PDB entry 8EUE | electron microscopy, 3.48 A resolution | chains J and G of the 10 polymer chains in the assembly

Chain J:
Molecule: 227-nt DNA strand
Sequence (227 nucleotides; numbered -153 to 73; the number before each row is that of its first residue; numbers below 1 keep their minus sign (DT-153 is residue -153)):
  -153 TCGGTACCCG GGGATCCTCT AGAGTGGGAG CTCGGAACAC TATCCGACTG GCACCGGCAA
   -93 GGTCGCTGTT CAATACATGC ACAGGATGTA TATATCTGAC ACGTGCCTGG AGACTAGGGA
   -33 GTAATCCCCT TGGCGGTTAA AACGCGGGGG ACAGCGCGTA CGTGCGTTTA AGCGGTGCTA
    27 GAGCTGTCTA CGACCAATTG AGCGGCCTCG GCACCGGGAT TCTCCAG
Disordered / not traced: -153 to -73, 73

Chain G:
Molecule: Histone H2A type 1
Reference sequence: Q6AZJ8 (Q6AZJ8_XENLA); numbering as in UniProt (aligned over 1-130)
Amino-acid sequence (130 residues; numbered 1 to 130; the number before each row is that of its first residue):
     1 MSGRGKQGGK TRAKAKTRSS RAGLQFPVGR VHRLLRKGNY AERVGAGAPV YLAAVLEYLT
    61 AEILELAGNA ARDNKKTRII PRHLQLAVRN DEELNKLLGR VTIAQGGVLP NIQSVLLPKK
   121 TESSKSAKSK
Disordered / not traced: 1-15, 120-130

How chain J and chain G interact:
Residue-residue contacts - 15 pairs, chain J then chain G:
  DG38(J) - Arg43(G)  sugar contact
  DG38(J) - Val44(G)  phosphate contact
  DG38(J) - Gly45(G)  phosphate contact
  DG38(J) - Ala46(G)  phosphate contact
  DA39(J) - Arg36(G)  salt bridge to the phosphate
  DA39(J) - Arg43(G)  phosphate contact
  DA39(J) - Val44(G)  hydrogen bond to the phosphate
  DG48(J) - Arg30(G)  phosphate contact
  DC49(J) - Arg30(G)  salt bridge to the phosphate
  DG57(J) - Thr77(G)  phosphate contact
  DG57(J) - Arg78(G)  phosphate contact
  DC58(J) - Lys76(G)  salt bridge to the phosphate
  DC58(J) - Thr77(G)  hydrogen bond to the phosphate
  DC58(J) - Arg78(G)  hydrogen bond to the phosphate
  DA59(J) - Lys76(G)  salt bridge to the phosphate
Other interface residues (no listed pair), chain G (11 interface residues in all): Glu42, Ile80

Summary:
7 residues of chain J face 11 of chain G across their interface; the contacts include 3 hydrogen bonds and 4
salt bridges. Among the polar pairs are DA39(J)-Val44(G), DC58(J)-Thr77(G) and DC58(J)-Arg78(G).
Here chain J is a 227-nt DNA strand and chain G is Histone H2A type 1. Entry 8EUE (Class1 of the
INO80-Nucleosome complex) was determined by electron microscopy (same publication as 8ETS, 8ETT, 8ETU, 8ETV,
8ETW, 8EU9, 8EUF and 8EUJ).
